Entry 7Y0J (electron microscopy, 3.62 A resolution); this record covers chains A and B of the 12 polymer chains in the assembly.

[Chain A (and B)]
Protein: Immunoglobulin heavy constant mu
From: Homo sapiens
Notes: chain B of this document is another copy of the same molecule, construct and numbering; everything in this record applies to it too
UniProt: P01871 (IGHM_HUMAN); residues 229-576 here correspond to UniProt positions 106-453 (UniProt number = residue number - 123)
Sequence (383 residues; each row starts with the number of its first residue):
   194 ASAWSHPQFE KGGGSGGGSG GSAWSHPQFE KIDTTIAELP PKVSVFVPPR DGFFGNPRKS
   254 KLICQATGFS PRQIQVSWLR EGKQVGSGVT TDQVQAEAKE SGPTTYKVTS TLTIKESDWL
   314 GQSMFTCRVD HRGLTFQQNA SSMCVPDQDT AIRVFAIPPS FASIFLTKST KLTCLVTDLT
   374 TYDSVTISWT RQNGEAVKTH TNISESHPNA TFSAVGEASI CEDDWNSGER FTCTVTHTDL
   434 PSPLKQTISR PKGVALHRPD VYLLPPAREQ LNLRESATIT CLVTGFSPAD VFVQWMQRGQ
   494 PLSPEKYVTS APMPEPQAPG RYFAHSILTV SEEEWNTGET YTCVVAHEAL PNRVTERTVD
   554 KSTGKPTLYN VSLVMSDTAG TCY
Disordered / not traced: 194-344 (chain B: 194-344, 573-576)
Construct notes: expression tag (194-228)
Disulfide bonds: Cys367-Cys426, Cys474-Cys536
Glycans and other covalent adducts: N-acetylglucosamine (NAG) linked to Asn563
Swiss-Prot annotation at these positions:
  - glycosylation (N-linked (GlcNAc...) asparagine): Asn332 (complex), Asn395, Asn402

[Interface between chain A and chain B]
Contacting residue pairs (58; chain A residue first):
  Tyr455(A) with Gln463(B); Leu466(B)
  Leu456(A) with Ala460(B)
  Leu457(A) with Pro458(B); Pro459(B); Ala460(B); Thr473(B)
  Pro458(A) with Leu457(B)
  Ala460(A) with Tyr455(B), hydrophobic; Leu457(B)
  Arg461(A) with Gly557(B); Lys558(B)
  Thr471(A) with Leu475(B)
  Leu475(A) with Thr471(B)
  Glu498(A) with Pro509(B)
  Lys499(A) with Gln510(B)
  Val501(A) with Pro509(B)
  Ser503(A) with His518(B), hydrogen bond
  Pro509(A) with Glu498(B); Lys499(B); Val501(B)
  Gln510(A) with Thr522(B)
  Phe516(A) with Val501(B), hydrophobic
  His518(A) with His518(B); Ile520(B)
  Ile520(A) with Phe516(B), hydrophobic
  Thr522(A) with Gln510(B), hydrogen bond
  Arg550(A) with Glu462(B)
  Thr556(A) with Arg461(B), hydrogen bond (backbone-side chain)
  Gly557(A) with Arg461(B)
  Lys558(A) with Arg461(B)
  Pro559(A) with Arg461(B); Pro559(B)
  Thr560(A) with Pro559(B); Thr560(B), hydrogen bond (backbone-backbone); Leu561(B), hydrogen bond (backbone-backbone)
  Tyr562(A) with Leu561(B), hydrogen bond (backbone-backbone); Tyr562(B), hydrophobic; Asn563(B)
  Asn563(A) with Asn563(B)
  Val564(A) with Asn563(B), hydrogen bond (backbone-backbone); Val564(B); Ser565(B)
  Ser565(A) with Ser565(B)
  Leu566(A) with Ser565(B); Leu566(B); Val567(B), hydrogen bond (backbone-backbone)
  Val567(A) with Val567(B), hydrophobic
  Met568(A) with Val567(B); Met568(B); Ser569(B)
  Asp570(A) with Ser569(B); Asp570(B); Thr571(B); Ala572(B), hydrogen bond (side chain-backbone)
  Thr571(A) with Met568(B); Ser569(B), hydrogen bond (side chain-backbone)
  Ala572(A) with Asp570(B)
Also at the interface, not in a pair above, chain A (42 interface residues in all): Pro459, Glu462, Gln463, Leu466, Thr473, Pro507, Leu561, Ser569
Also at the interface, not in a pair above, chain B (39 interface residues in all): Pro507, Thr556

[Overview]
42 residues of chain A and 39 residues of chain B are in contact; the contacts include 10 hydrogen bonds.
Among the polar pairs are Ser503(A)-His518(B), Thr522(A)-Gln510(B) and Thr556(A)-Arg461(B). Covalently linked
N-acetylglucosamine: at Asn563(A).
Chain A and chain B are both Immunoglobulin heavy constant mu (Homo sapiens); the structure, Cryo-EM structure
of human IgM-Fc in complex with the J chain and the P. falciparum TM284VAR1, was determined by electron
microscopy (same publication as 7Y0H, 7Y09 and 7YG2).
